PDB entry 5S5T | X-ray diffraction, 2.53 A resolution | chains B and F of the 6 polymer chains in the assembly

# Chain B
Name: Tubulin beta-2B chain
Source organism: Bos taurus
UniProtKB: Q6B856 (TBB2B_BOVIN); the author numbering skips numbers that UniProt does not, so the offset changes along the chain: 1-42 = UniProt 1-42; 45-360 = UniProt 43-358; 369-455 = UniProt 359-445
Chain sequence (445 residues; each row starts with the number of its first residue; note: 10 numbers in that range are skipped by the numbering (no residue carries them; nothing is unmodelled there)):
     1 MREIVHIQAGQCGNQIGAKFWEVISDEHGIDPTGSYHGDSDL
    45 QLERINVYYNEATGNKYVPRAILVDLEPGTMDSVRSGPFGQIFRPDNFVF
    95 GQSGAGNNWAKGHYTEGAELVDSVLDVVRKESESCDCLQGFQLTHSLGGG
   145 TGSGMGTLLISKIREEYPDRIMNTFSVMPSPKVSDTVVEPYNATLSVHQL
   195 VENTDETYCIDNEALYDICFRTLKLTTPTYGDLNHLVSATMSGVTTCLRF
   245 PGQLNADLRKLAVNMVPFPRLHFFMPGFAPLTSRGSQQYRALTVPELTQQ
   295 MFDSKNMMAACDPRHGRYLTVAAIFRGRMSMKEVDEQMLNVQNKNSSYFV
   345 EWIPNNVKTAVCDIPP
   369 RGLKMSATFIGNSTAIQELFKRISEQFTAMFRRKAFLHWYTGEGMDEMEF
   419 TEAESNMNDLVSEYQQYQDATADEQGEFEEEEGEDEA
Disordered / not traced: 246-249, 279-280, 438-455
Curated features (UniProtKB/Swiss-Prot):
  - motif: Met1 to Ile4 (MREI motif)
  - binding site (GTP): Gln11, Glu71, Ser140, Gly144, Thr145, Gly146, Asn206, Asn228
  - binding site (Mg(2+)): Glu71
  - modified residue: Ser40 (Phosphoserine), Thr57 (Phosphothreonine), Lys60 (N6-acetyllysine), Ser174 (Phosphoserine), Thr287 (Phosphothreonine), Thr292 (Phosphothreonine), Arg320 (Omega-N-methylarginine), Glu448 (5-glutamyl polyglutamate)
  - cross-link (Glycyl lysine isopeptide (Lys-Gly)): Lys60 (interchain with G-Cter in ubiquitin), Lys326 (interchain with G-Cter in ubiquitin)
Bound ions: Mg2+: Gln11 (together with GDP); Ca2+: Glu113 (shared with 1 residue of chain C)
Residues lining bound ligands:
  - GDP (guanosine-5'-diphosphate): Gly10, Gln11, Cys12, Gln15, Ile16, Ala99, Asn101, Ser140, Gly142, Gly143, Gly144, Thr145, Gly146, Ser147, Val171, Pro173, Val177, Asp179, Glu183, Asn206, Leu209, Tyr224, Leu227, Asn228
  - 4-(4-fluorophenyl)piperazine-1-carboxamide (O1M): Val177, Ser178, Asp179, Tyr210, Pro222, Thr223, Tyr224, Leu227
What the authors report for this chain:
  - binding site for 4-(4-fluorophenyl)piperazine-1-carboxamide: Val177, Tyr210, Pro222, Thr223, Tyr224, Leu227

# Chain F
Name: Tubulin-Tyrosine Ligase
Source organism: Gallus gallus
UniProtKB: E1BQ43 (E1BQ43_CHICK); numbering as in UniProt (aligned over 1-378)
Chain sequence (384 residues; each row starts with the number of its first residue):
     1 MYTFVVRDENSSVYAEVSRLLLATGQWKRLRKDNPRFNLMLGERNRLPFG
    51 RLGHEPGLVQLVNYYRGADKLCRKASLVKLIKTSPELSESCTWFPESYVI
   101 YPTNLKTPVAPAQNGIRHLINNTRTDEREVFLAAYNRRREGREGNVWIAK
   151 SSAGAKGEGILISSEASELLDFIDEQGQVHVIQKYLEKPLLLEPGHRKFD
   201 IRSWVLVDHLYNIYLYREGVLRTSSEPYNSANFQDKTCHLTNHCIQKEYS
   251 KNYGRYEEGNEMFFEEFNQYLMDALNTTLENSILLQIKHIIRSCLMCIEP
   301 AISTKHLHYQSFQLFGFDFMVDEELKVWLIEVNGAPACAQKLYAELCQGI
   351 VDVAISSVFPLADTGQKTSQPTSIFIKLHHHHHH
Disordered / not traced: 106-124, 156-158, 363-370, 383-384
Differences from the reference sequence: expression tag (379-384)
Bound ions: Mg2+: Glu331, Asn333 (together with AMP-PCP)
Residues lining bound ligands: AMP-PCP (ACP; phosphomethylphosphonic acid adenylate ester): Lys74, Ile148, Lys150, Ala155, Gln183, Lys184, Tyr185, Leu186, Lys198, Asp200, Arg202, Arg222, His239, Leu240, Thr241, Asn242, Asp318, Met320, Ile330, Glu331, Asn333

# Interface between chain B and chain F
Residue-residue contacts - 10 pairs, chain B then chain F:
  Arg311(B) - Arg31(F)
  Leu333(B) - Pro56(F)
  Leu333(B) - Gly57(F)
  Gln336(B) - Arg36(F)  hydrogen bond
  Asn337(B) - Thr3(F)
  Asn337(B) - Arg36(F)  hydrogen bond
  Asn337(B) - Leu58(F)
  Lys338(B) - Met1(F)
  Ser340(B) - Asn34(F)  hydrogen bond
  Glu345(B) - Arg31(F)  salt bridge
Interface residues without a listed pair, chain B (9 interface residues in all): Ser341, Asn349
Interface residues without a listed pair, chain F (11 interface residues in all): Lys28, Leu30, Glu55

# Summary
Chain B and chain F form an interface of 9 and 11 residues respectively, with 3 hydrogen bonds and 1 salt
bridge. Among the polar pairs are Glu345(B)-Arg31(F), Gln336(B)-Arg36(F) and Asn337(B)-Arg36(F). Chain B binds
GDP and 4-(4-fluorophenyl)piperazine-1-carboxamide. Bound to chain F: AMP-PCP. The paper reports a binding
site for 4-(4-fluorophenyl)piperazine-1-carboxamide at Val177(B), Tyr210(B) and Pro222(B) among others.
Here chain B is Tubulin beta-2B chain (Bos taurus) and chain F is Tubulin-Tyrosine Ligase (Gallus gallus).
Entry 5S5T (Tubulin-Z198194394-complex) was determined by X-ray diffraction (same publication as 5S4L, 5S4M,
5S4N, 5S4O, 5S4P, 5S4Q and 52 further entries).
